7DBT - chain A; structure by X-ray diffraction, 2.30 A resolution.

# Chain A
Name: AMNP/g12777
Organism: Ramazzottius varieornatus
Reference sequence: A0A1D1VPD8 (A0A1D1VPD8_RAMVA); residue numbers follow UniProt; this construct covers 63-231
Chain sequence (173 residues; each row starts with the number of its first residue):
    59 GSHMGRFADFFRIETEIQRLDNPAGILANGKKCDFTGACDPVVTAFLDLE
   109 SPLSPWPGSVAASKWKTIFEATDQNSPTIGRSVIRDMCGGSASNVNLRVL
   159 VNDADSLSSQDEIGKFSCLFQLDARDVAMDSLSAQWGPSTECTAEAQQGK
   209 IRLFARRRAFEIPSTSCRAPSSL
Unresolved in the structure: 59-65, 163-168, 227-231
Construct notes: expression tag (59-62)
Disulfides: Cys91-Cys97, Cys146-Cys225, Cys176-Cys200
Bound ions: Mn2+ site 1: Glu72, Glu108; Mn2+ site 2: Ala96, Asp98, Asp131
From the paper describing this entry:
  - Mn2+ coordination: Asp92, Ala96, Asp98, Asp131
  - conformationally variable residues (order/disorder transition): Asp163 to Gln168

# Overview
Glu72 and Glu108 coordinate Mn2+ site 1. Ala96, Asp98 and Asp131 form the Mn2+ site 2. The paper reports Mn2+
coordination by Asp92, Ala96 and Asp98 among others; conformational variability at Asp163.
Chain A is AMNP/g12777 (Ramazzottius varieornatus); the structure, Crystal structure of catalytic domain of
Anhydrobiosis-related Mn-dependent Peroxidase (AMNP) from Ramazzottius varieornatus (Mn2+-bound form), was
determined by X-ray diffraction together with 7DBU from the same study.
